3K0V - chain A; structure by X-ray diffraction, 1.91 A resolution.

[Chain A]
Name: Lactotransferrin
From: Bos taurus
Notes: EC 3.4.21.-
UniProt: P24627 (TRFL_BOVIN); residues 342-686 here correspond to UniProt positions 361-705 (UniProt number = residue number + 19)
Sequence (345 residues; each row starts with the number of its first residue):
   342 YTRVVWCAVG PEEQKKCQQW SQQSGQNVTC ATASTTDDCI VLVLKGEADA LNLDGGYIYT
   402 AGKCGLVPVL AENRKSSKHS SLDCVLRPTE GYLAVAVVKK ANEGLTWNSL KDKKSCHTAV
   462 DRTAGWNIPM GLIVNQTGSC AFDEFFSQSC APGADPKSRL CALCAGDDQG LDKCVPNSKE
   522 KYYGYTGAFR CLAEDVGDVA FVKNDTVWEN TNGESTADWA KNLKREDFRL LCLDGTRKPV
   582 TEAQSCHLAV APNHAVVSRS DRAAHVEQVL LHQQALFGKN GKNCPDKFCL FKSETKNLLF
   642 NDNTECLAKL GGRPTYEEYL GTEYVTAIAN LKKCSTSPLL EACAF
Unresolved in the structure: 677-680
Disulfide bonds: Cys348-Cys380, Cys358-Cys371, Cys405-Cys684, Cys425-Cys647, Cys457-Cys532, Cys481-Cys675, Cys491-Cys505, Cys502-Cys515, Cys573-Cys587, Cys625-Cys630
Covalently attached groups: N-acetylglucosamine (NAG) linked to Asn368, Asn476; glycan linked to Asn545
Bound ions: Fe ion: Asp395, Tyr433, Tyr526, His595 (together with carbonate ion); Zn2+ site 1 near His588 (its only coordinating residue here); Zn2+ site 2 near Glu659 (its only coordinating residue here)
Residues lining bound ligands: carbonate ion (CO3): Asp395, Tyr433, Thr459, Arg463, Thr464, Ala465, Gly466, Tyr526, His595

[In short]
Chain A binds carbonate ion. N-acetylglucosamine is covalently linked to Asn368 and Asn476. Asp395, Tyr433,
Tyr526 and His595 form the Fe ion site.
Chain A is Lactotransferrin (Bos taurus); the structure, Removal of sugars and sugars-like molecules from the
solution by C-lobe of lactoferrin: Crystal structure of ..., was determined by X-ray diffraction (same
publication as 3KJ7).
